PDB entry 7A1A | X-ray diffraction, 1.53 A resolution | chains A and B

== Chain A (and B) ==
Name: Amidohydrolase 2
Source organism: Aspergillus oryzae
Notes: chain B of this document is another copy of the same molecule, construct and numbering; everything in this record applies to it too
UniProt: A0A1S9DW14 (A0A1S9DW14_ASPOZ); residue numbers follow UniProt; this construct covers 1-338
Chain sequence (358 residues; numbered -19 to 338; the number before each row is that of its first residue; numbers below 1 keep their minus sign (Met-19 is residue -19)):
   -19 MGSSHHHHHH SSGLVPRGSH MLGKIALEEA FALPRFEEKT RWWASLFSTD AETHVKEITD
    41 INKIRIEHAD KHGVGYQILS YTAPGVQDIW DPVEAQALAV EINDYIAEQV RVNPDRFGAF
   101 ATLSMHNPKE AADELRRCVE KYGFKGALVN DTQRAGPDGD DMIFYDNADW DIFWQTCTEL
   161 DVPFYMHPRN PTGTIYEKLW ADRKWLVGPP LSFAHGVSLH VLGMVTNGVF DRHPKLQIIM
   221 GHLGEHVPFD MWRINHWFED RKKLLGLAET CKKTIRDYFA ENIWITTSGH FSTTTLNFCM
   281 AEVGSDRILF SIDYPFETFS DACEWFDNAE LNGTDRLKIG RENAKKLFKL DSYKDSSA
Not modelled in the structure: -19 to -1
Sequence notes: initiating methionine (-19); expression tag (-18 to 0)
Metal / ion sites: Mg2+: Glu8, Asp293
Reported in the primary citation:
  - catalytic residues: Asp293 (from molecular simulation)

== Chain A / chain B interface ==
Residue-residue contacts - 35 pairs, chain A then chain B:
  Trp232(A) - Glu310(B)
  Arg256(A) - Glu310(B)  salt bridge
  Arg256(A) - Leu311(B)
  Ala260(A) - Thr314(B)
  Asn277(A) - Ala281(B)
  Met280(A) - Met280(B)
  Met280(A) - Ala281(B)  hydrophobic
  Met280(A) - Asn312(B)  hydrogen bond (backbone-side chain)
  Met280(A) - Asp315(B)
  Ala281(A) - Asn277(B)
  Ala281(A) - Met280(B)  hydrophobic
  Ala281(A) - Leu311(B)
  Ala281(A) - Asn312(B)  hydrogen bond (backbone-side chain)
  Glu282(A) - Glu310(B)
  Glu282(A) - Asn312(B)
  Val283(A) - Asn312(B)
  Gly284(A) - Asn312(B)
  Gly284(A) - Asp315(B)
  Asp286(A) - Thr314(B)
  Asp286(A) - Lys318(B)  salt bridge
  Glu310(A) - Trp232(B)
  Glu310(A) - Arg256(B)  salt bridge
  Glu310(A) - Glu282(B)
  Leu311(A) - Arg256(B)
  Asn312(A) - Met280(B)  hydrogen bond (side chain-backbone)
  Asn312(A) - Ala281(B)  hydrogen bond (side chain-backbone)
  Asn312(A) - Glu282(B)
  Asn312(A) - Val283(B)
  Asn312(A) - Gly284(B)
  Thr314(A) - Ala260(B)
  Thr314(A) - Asp286(B)
  Asp315(A) - Met280(B)
  Asp315(A) - Gly284(B)
  Lys318(A) - Asp286(B)  salt bridge
  Lys318(A) - Lys318(B)
Also at the interface, not in a pair above, chain A (18 interface residues in all): Ser285, Arg287
Also at the interface, not in a pair above, chain B (18 interface residues in all): Ser285, Arg287

== Overview ==
Chain A and chain B each contribute 18 residues to their interface, with 4 hydrogen bonds and 4 salt bridges.
Polar pairs include Arg256(A)-Glu310(B), Asp286(A)-Lys318(B) and Met280(A)-Asn312(B). The Mg2+ site is built
by Glu8(A) and Asp293(A). From the paper: the catalytic residue Asp293(A).
Chain A and chain B are both Amidohydrolase 2 (Aspergillus oryzae); the structure, 2,3-Dihydroxybenzoate
Decarboxylase of Aspergillus oryzae, was determined by X-ray diffraction, deposited together with 7A19.
